4AP1 - chain A; structure by X-ray diffraction, 2.95 A resolution.

== Chain A ==
Molecule: Steroid monooxygenase
Organism: Rhodococcus rhodochrous
Notes: EC 1.14.13.54
UniProtKB: O50641 (O50641_RHORH); residues 1-549 here = UniProt positions 1-549
Chain sequence (549 residues; row label = number of the first residue in the row):
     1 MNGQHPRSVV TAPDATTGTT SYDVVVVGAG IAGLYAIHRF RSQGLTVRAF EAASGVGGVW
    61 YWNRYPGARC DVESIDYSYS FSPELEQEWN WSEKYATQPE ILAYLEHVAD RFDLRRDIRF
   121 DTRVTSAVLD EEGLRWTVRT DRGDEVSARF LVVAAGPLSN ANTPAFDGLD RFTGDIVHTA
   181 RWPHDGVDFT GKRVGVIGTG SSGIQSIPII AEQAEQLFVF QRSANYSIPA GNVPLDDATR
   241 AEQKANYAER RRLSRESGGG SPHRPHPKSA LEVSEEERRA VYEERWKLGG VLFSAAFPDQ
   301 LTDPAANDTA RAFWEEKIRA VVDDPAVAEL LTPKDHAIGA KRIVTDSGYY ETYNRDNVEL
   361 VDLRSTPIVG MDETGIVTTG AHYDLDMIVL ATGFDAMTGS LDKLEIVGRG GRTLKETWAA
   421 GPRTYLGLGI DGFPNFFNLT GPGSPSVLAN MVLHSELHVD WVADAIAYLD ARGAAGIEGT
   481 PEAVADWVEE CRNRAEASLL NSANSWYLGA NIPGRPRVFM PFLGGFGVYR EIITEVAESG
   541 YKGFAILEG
Not modelled in the structure: 1-19, 511-517
Sequence notes: conflict Ala295 (Lys in O50641)
Ligand contacts:
  - FAD (flavin-adenine dinucleotide): Val27, Gly28, Ala29, Gly30, Ile31, Ala32, Gly33, Phe50, Glu51, Ala52, Ala53, Gly57, Gly58, Val59, Trp60, Trp62, Asn63, Tyr65, Arg69, Cys70, Asp71, Val72, Tyr77, Thr122, Arg123, Val124, Ala154, Ala155, Gly156, Pro157, Leu158, Gln205, Phe394, Ser400, Leu404, Thr440, Ala449, Asn450, Met451, Ser455
  - NADP (NAP; NADP nicotinamide-adenine-dinucleotide phosphate): Asp71, Leu158, Pro164, Phe166, Ile197, Gly198, Thr199, Gly200, Ser201, Arg222, Ser223, Asn225, Lys341, Arg342, Leu363, Arg364, Ala391, Thr392, Gly393, Phe394, Val447, Trp506, Tyr507
Reported in the primary citation:
  - catalytic residues: Arg342 (citing earlier work)
  - mutagenesis - V72I, L500Y: increased catalytic activity on progesterone
  - mutagenesis - T345L: abolished catalytic activity on progesterone
  - mutagenesis - T345L: unchanged catalytic activity on phenylacetone
  - specificity-determining residues: Thr345
  - mutagenesis - P157Q, V291A: unchanged catalytic activity

== Summary ==
Bound to chain A: flavin-adenine dinucleotide and NADP. The paper reports the catalytic residue Arg342; V72I
and L500Y increase catalytic activity on progesterone; 5 substitutions were tested in all.
Chain A is Steroid monooxygenase (Rhodococcus rhodochrous); the structure, Oxidized steroid monooxygenase
bound to NADP, was determined by X-ray diffraction, deposited together with 4AOS, 4AOX and 4AP3.
